PDB entry 6DE7 | X-ray diffraction, 4.12 A resolution (low resolution: residue-level contacts below are approximate; hydrogen-bond / salt-bridge calls are withheld) | chains B and G of the 6 polymer chains in the assembly

[Chain B]
Protein: Envelope glycoprotein gp160
From: Human immunodeficiency virus 1
UniProtKB: Q2N0S7 (Q2N0S7_9HIV1); residues 512-664 here correspond to UniProt positions 509-661 (UniProt number = residue number - 3)
Sequence (153 residues; row label = number of the first residue in the row):
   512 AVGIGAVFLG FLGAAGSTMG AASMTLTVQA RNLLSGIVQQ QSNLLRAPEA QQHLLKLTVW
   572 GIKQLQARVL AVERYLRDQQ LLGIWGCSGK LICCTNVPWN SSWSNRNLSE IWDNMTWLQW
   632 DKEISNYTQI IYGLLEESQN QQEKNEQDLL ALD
Disordered / not traced: 512-517, 548-565
Sequence notes: engineered mutation Pro-559 (Ile556 in Q2N0S7), Cys-605 (Thr602 in Q2N0S7)
Disulfide bonds: Cys-598/Cys-604
Glycans and other covalent adducts: N-acetylglucosamine (NAG) linked to Asn-611, Asn-618, Asn-637

[Chain G]
Protein: Envelope glycoprotein gp160
From: Human immunodeficiency virus 1
UniProtKB: Q2N0S6 (Q2N0S6_9HIV1); the construct lacks a stretch of the UniProt sequence and is renumbered around it, so the offset changes along the chain: 31-141 = UniProt 30-140; 150-185 = UniProt 141-176; 188-309 = UniProt 187-308; 312-321 = UniProt 309-318; 3 more segments
Sequence (483 residues; numbered 31 to 513 plus 13 insertion-coded residues; 13 numbers in that range are skipped by the numbering (no residue carries them; nothing is unmodelled there); the number before each row is that of its first residue; a row labelled like 185A-185J holds insertion residues (185A, then the next letters in order)):
    31 AENLWVTVYY GVPVWKDAET TLFCASDAKA YETEKHNVWA THACVPTDPN PQEIHLENVT
    91 EEFNMWKNNM VEQMHTDIIS LWCQSLKPCV KLTPLCVTLQ CTNVTNNITD D
   150 MRGELKNCSF NMTTELRDKK QKVYSLFYRL DVVQIN
185A-185J ENQGNRSNNS
   188 NKEYRLINCN TSAITQACPK VSFEPIPIHY CAPAGFAILK CKDKKFNGTG PCPSVSTVQC
   248 THGIKPVVST QLLLNGSLAE EEVMIRSENI TNNAKNILVQ FNTPVQINCT RPNNNTRKSI
   308 RI
   312 GPGQAFYATG
  321A D
   322 IIGDIRQAHC NVSKATWNET LGKVVKQLRK HFGNNTIIRF ANSSGGDLEV TTHSFNCGGE
   382 FFYCNTSGLF NSTWISN
   400 TSVQGSNSTG SNDSITLPCR IKQIINMWQG
429A-429B CG
   430 IGQAMYAPPI QGVIRCVSNI TGLILTRDGG STNSTTETFR PGGGDMRDNW RSELYKYKVV
   490 KIEPLGVAPT RCKRRVVGRR RRRR
Disordered / not traced: 31, 185A-185J, 400-410, 506-513
Sequence notes: engineered mutation Cys-113 (Asp112 in Q2N0S6), Asn-332 (Thr330 in Q2N0S6), Gly-429B (Arg426 in Q2N0S6), Cys-501 (Ala498 in Q2N0S6), Arg-509 (Glu506 in Q2N0S6), Arg-510 (Lys507 in Q2N0S6), Arg-512 (Ala509 in Q2N0S6), Arg-513 (Val510 in Q2N0S6); insertion (429, 429A)
Disulfide bonds: Cys-54/Cys-74, Cys-113/Cys-429A, Cys-119/Cys-205, Cys-126/Cys-196, Cys-131/Cys-157, Cys-218/Cys-247, Cys-228/Cys-239, Cys-296/Cys-331, Cys-378/Cys-445, Cys-385/Cys-418
Glycans and other covalent adducts: glycan linked to Asn-88, Asn-332; N-acetylglucosamine (NAG) linked to Asn-133, Asn-137, Asn-156, Asn-160, Asn-197, Asn-234, Asn-262, Asn-276, Asn-295, Asn-301, Asn-339, Asn-355, Asn-363, Asn-386, Asn-392, Asn-448
What the authors report for this chain:
  - mutagenesis - D113C: decreased binding to PG16, PGT145 and 35O22
  - conformationally variable residues (side-chain flip): Trp-112, Met-426, Trp-427

[Interface between chain B and chain G]
Inter-chain disulfides: Cys-605(B)/Cys-501(G)
Pairs across the interface - 95 pairs, chain B then chain G:
  Leu-520(B) / Ile-84(G)
  Phe-522(B) / Ile-84(G)
  Leu-523(B) / Pro-43(G)
  Leu-523(B) / Leu-86(G)
  Ala-525(B) / Pro-43(G)
  Ala-526(B) / Pro-43(G)
  Ala-526(B) / Trp-45(G)
  Ala-526(B) / Leu-86(G)
  Ala-526(B) / Val-89(G)
  Gly-527(B) / Glu-87(G)
  Gly-527(B) / Asn-88(G)
  Gly-527(B) / Val-89(G)
  Met-530(B) / Ala-497(G)
  Leu-537(B) / Tyr-39(G)
  Leu-537(B) / Tyr-40(G)
  Leu-537(B) / Gly-41(G)
  Gln-540(B) / Gly-41(G)
  Gln-540(B) / Pro-43(G)
  Leu-544(B) / Tyr-40(G)
  Leu-544(B) / Ala-221(G)
  Leu-544(B) / Gly-222(G)
  Leu-544(B) / Pro-493(G)
  Leu-545(B) / Ala-221(G)
  Thr-569(B) / Ala-73(G)
  Trp-571(B) / Cys-54(G)
  Trp-571(B) / Ala-70(G)
  Trp-571(B) / Thr-71(G)
  Trp-571(B) / Ala-73(G)
  Trp-571(B) / Cys-74(G)
  Trp-571(B) / Asp-107(G)
  Lys-574(B) / Thr-51(G)
  Lys-574(B) / Leu-52(G)
  Lys-574(B) / Asp-107(G)
  Gln-575(B) / Val-75(G)
  Gln-577(B) / Thr-51(G)
  Ala-578(B) / Thr-51(G)
  Ala-578(B) / Pro-220(G)
  Leu-581(B) / Thr-50(G)
  Ala-582(B) / Ala-221(G)
  Arg-585(B) / Lys-490(G)
  Arg-585(B) / Ile-491(G)
  Arg-585(B) / Glu-492(G)
  Tyr-586(B) / Tyr-40(G)
  Asp-589(B) / Tyr-40(G)
  Asp-589(B) / Pro-493(G)
  Gln-590(B) / Tyr-40(G)
  Leu-593(B) / Val-38(G)
  Leu-593(B) / Leu-494(G)
  Gly-597(B) / Arg-503(G)
  Lys-601(B) / Tyr-40(G)
  Leu-602(B) / Tyr-40(G)
  Ile-603(B) / Val-38(G)
  Ile-603(B) / Tyr-39(G)
  Cys-604(B) / Thr-37(G)
  Cys-604(B) / Val-38(G)
  Cys-605(B) / Val-36(G)
  Cys-605(B) / Thr-37(G)
  Cys-605(B) / Cys-501(G)  disulfide
  Cys-605(B) / Arg-503(G)
  Thr-606(B) / Trp-35(G)
  Thr-606(B) / Val-36(G)
  Thr-606(B) / Arg-503(G)
  Asn-607(B) / Trp-35(G)
  Asn-607(B) / Lys-502(G)
  Asn-607(B) / Arg-503(G)
  Asn-607(B) / Val-505(G)
  Val-608(B) / Trp-35(G)
  Val-608(B) / Val-36(G)
  Pro-609(B) / Leu-34(G)
  Pro-609(B) / Trp-35(G)
  Trp-610(B) / Leu-34(G)
  Trp-610(B) / Val-36(G)
  Trp-610(B) / Pro-498(G)
  Leu-619(B) / Pro-498(G)
  Leu-619(B) / Thr-499(G)
  Ile-622(B) / Pro-498(G)
  Trp-623(B) / Tyr-39(G)
  Trp-623(B) / Ala-497(G)
  Trp-623(B) / Pro-498(G)
  Trp-628(B) / Tyr-39(G)
  Trp-628(B) / Val-42(G)
  Trp-628(B) / Gly-495(G)
  Leu-629(B) / Pro-43(G)
  Leu-629(B) / Val-44(G)
  Leu-629(B) / Trp-45(G)
  Trp-631(B) / Val-496(G)
  Trp-631(B) / Pro-498(G)
  Asp-632(B) / Val-44(G)
  Asp-632(B) / Lys-46(G)
  Ile-635(B) / Val-496(G)
  Ile-642(B) / Val-496(G)
  Leu-646(B) / Val-36(G)
  Gln-650(B) / Arg-503(G)
  Gln-653(B) / Arg-503(G)
  Glu-657(B) / Val-505(G)
Other interface residues (no listed pair), chain B (61 interface residues in all): Gly-521, Gly-524, Ser-534, Thr-536, Ala-541, Leu-566, Val-570, Arg-588, Leu-592, Trp-596, Trp-614, Ser-636, Tyr-643
Other interface residues (no listed pair), chain G (53 interface residues in all): Phe-53, His-72, Gln-103, Gln-114, Tyr-217, Phe-223, Ala-224, Thr-244

[Summary]
The interface between chain B and chain G involves 61 residues on one side and 53 on the other; the contacts
include 1 disulfide bond. Covalently linked N-acetylglucosamine: at Asn-611(B), Asn-618(B) and Asn-637(B).
From the paper: D113C of chain G reduces binding to PG16, PGT145 and 35O22; conformational variability at
Trp-112(G), Met-426(G) and Trp-427(G).
Here chain B is Envelope glycoprotein gp160 and chain G is Envelope glycoprotein gp160, both from Human
immunodeficiency virus 1. Entry 6DE7 (Crystal Structure at 4.3 A Resolution of Glycosylated HIV-1 Clade A
BG505 SOSIP.664 Prefusion Env Trimer ...) was determined by X-ray diffraction.
